Entry 8ETU (electron microscopy, 2.80 A resolution); this record covers chains X and Z of the 10 polymer chains in the assembly.

[Chain X]
Name: RuvB-like protein 1
Source organism: Saccharomyces cerevisiae S288C
Notes: EC 3.6.4.12
Reference sequence: Q03940 (RUVB1_YEAST); numbering as in UniProt (aligned over 21-463)
Chain sequence (443 residues; row label = number of the first residue in the row):
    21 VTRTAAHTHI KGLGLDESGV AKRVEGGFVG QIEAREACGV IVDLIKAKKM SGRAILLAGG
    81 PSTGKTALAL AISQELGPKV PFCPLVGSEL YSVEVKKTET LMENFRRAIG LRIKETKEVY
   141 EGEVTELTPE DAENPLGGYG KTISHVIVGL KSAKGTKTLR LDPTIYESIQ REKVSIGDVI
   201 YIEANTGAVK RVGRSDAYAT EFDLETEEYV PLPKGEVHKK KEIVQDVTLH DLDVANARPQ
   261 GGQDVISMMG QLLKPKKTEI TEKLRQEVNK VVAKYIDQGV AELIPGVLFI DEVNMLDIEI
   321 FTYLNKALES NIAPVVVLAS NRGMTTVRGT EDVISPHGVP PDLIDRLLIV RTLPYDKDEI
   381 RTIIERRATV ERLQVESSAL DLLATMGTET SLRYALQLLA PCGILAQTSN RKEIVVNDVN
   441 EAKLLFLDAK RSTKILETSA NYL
Unresolved in the structure: 21
Small-molecule neighbours: ADP (adenosine-5'-diphosphate): Ala26, His27, His29, Ile30, Gly47, Phe48, Val49, Gln51, Gly80, Pro81, Ser82, Thr83, Gly84, Lys85, Thr86, Ala87, Tyr375, Ile383, Leu412, Arg413, Leu416

[Chain Z]
Name: Ino eighty subunit 2
Source organism: Saccharomyces cerevisiae S288C
Reference sequence: P40154 (IES2_YEAST); residue numbers follow UniProt; this construct covers 293-320
Chain sequence (28 residues; each row starts with the number of its first residue):
   293 FVKPRRPYNS EGMTRILRRY EEDLFCTF

[Chain X / chain Z interface]
Residue-residue contacts - 20 pairs, chain X then chain Z:
  Ala152(X) - Leu316(Z)  hydrophobic
  Leu156(X) - Leu309(Z)  hydrophobic
  Leu156(X) - Leu316(Z)  hydrophobic
  Leu156(X) - Cys318(Z)  hydrophobic
  Gly158(X) - Phe320(Z)
  Tyr159(X) - Met305(Z)  hydrogen bond (side chain-backbone)
  Tyr159(X) - Arg307(Z)  hydrogen bond
  Tyr159(X) - Cys318(Z)  hydrophobic
  Tyr159(X) - Phe320(Z)  hydrophobic
  Gly160(X) - Thr319(Z)
  Lys161(X) - Phe317(Z)
  Thr162(X) - Phe317(Z)
  Ile163(X) - Leu316(Z)
  Ile163(X) - Phe317(Z)  hydrogen bond (backbone-backbone)
  Ser164(X) - Asp315(Z)
  Asp182(X) - Arg310(Z)  salt bridge
  Pro183(X) - Asp315(Z)
  Pro183(X) - Phe317(Z)
  Thr184(X) - Arg310(Z)
  Glu187(X) - Phe317(Z)
Also at the interface, not in a pair above, chain Z (12 interface residues in all): Thr306, Ile308

[In short]
The interface between chain X and chain Z involves 13 residues on one side and 12 on the other; the contacts
include 3 hydrogen bonds and 1 salt bridge. Polar pairs include Asp182(X)-Arg310(Z), Tyr159(X)-Met305(Z) and
Tyr159(X)-Arg307(Z). Chain X binds ADP.
Chain X is RuvB-like protein 1 and chain Z is Ino eighty subunit 2, both from Saccharomyces cerevisiae S288C;
the structure, Class2 of the INO80-Hexasome complex, was determined by electron microscopy (same publication
as 8ETS, 8ETT, 8ETV, 8ETW, 8EU9, 8EUE, 8EUF and 8EUJ).
